PDB entry 8YJL | electron microscopy, 3.51 A resolution | chains E and D of the 8 polymer chains in the assembly

Chain E:
Molecule: parent strand
Source organism: Homo sapiens
Sequence (28 nucleotides; numbered 0 to 27; the number before each row is that of its first residue; numbering starts at 0):
     0 ATTATATTTT AAAAAATATA AATTAAAA

Chain D:
Name: Flap endonuclease 1
Source organism: Homo sapiens
Notes: EC 3.1.-.-
UniProtKB: P39748 (FEN1_HUMAN); residue numbers follow UniProt; this construct covers 1-380
Amino-acid sequence (380 residues; row label = number of the first residue in the row):
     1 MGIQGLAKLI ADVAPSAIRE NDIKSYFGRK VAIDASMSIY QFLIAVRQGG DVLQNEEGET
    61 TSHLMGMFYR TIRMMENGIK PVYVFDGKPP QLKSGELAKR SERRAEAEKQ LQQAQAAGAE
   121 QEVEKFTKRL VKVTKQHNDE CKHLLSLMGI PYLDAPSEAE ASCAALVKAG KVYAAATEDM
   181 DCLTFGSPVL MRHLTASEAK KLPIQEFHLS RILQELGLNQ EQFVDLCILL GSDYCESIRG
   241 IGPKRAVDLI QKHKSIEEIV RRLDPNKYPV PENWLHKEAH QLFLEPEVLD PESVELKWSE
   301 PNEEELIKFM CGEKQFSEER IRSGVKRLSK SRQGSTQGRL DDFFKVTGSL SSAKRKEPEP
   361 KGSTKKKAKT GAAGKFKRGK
Not modelled in the structure: 1-2, 354-380
Curated features (UniProtKB/Swiss-Prot):
  - region: Thr336 to Phe344 (Interaction with PCNA)
  - binding site (Mg(2+)): Asp34, Asp86, Glu158, Glu160, Asp179, Asp181, Asp233
  - binding site (DNA): Arg47, Arg70, Glu158, Gly231, Asp233
  - modified residue: Arg19 (Symmetric dimethylarginine), Lys80 (N6-acetyllysine), Arg100 (Symmetric dimethylarginine), Arg104 (Symmetric dimethylarginine), Ser187 (Phosphoserine), Arg192 (Symmetric dimethylarginine), Ser197 (Phosphoserine), Ser255 (Phosphoserine), Ser293 (Phosphoserine), Ser335 (Phosphoserine), Thr336 (Phosphothreonine), Lys354 (N6-acetyllysine), Thr364 (Phosphothreonine), Lys375 (N6-acetyllysine), Lys377 (N6-acetyllysine), Lys380 (N6-acetyllysine)

Interface between chain E and chain D:
Pairs across the interface (35; chain E residue first):
  DA3(E) - Lys244(D)  salt bridge to the phosphate
  DT4(E) - Gly242(D)  hydrogen bond to the phosphate
  DT4(E) - Pro243(D)  phosphate contact
  DT4(E) - Lys244(D)  phosphate contact
  DT4(E) - Arg245(D)  salt bridge to the phosphate
  DA5(E) - Arg239(D)  phosphate contact
  DA5(E) - Ile241(D)  phosphate contact
  DA5(E) - Gly242(D)  phosphate contact
  DT6(E) - Arg239(D)  salt bridge to the phosphate
  DT9(E) - Lys125(D)  salt bridge to the phosphate
  DT9(E) - Arg129(D)  salt bridge to the phosphate
  DA10(E) - Lys125(D)  phosphate contact
  DA10(E) - Arg129(D)  base contact
  DA11(E) - Gln41(D)  base contact
  DA11(E) - Ile44(D)  base contact
  DA11(E) - Ala45(D)  sugar contact
  DA11(E) - Lys128(D)  salt bridge to the phosphate
  DA12(E) - Phe42(D)  phosphate contact
  DA12(E) - Ala45(D)  base contact
  DA12(E) - Val46(D)  base contact
  DA12(E) - Arg70(D)  phosphate contact
  DA12(E) - Leu202(D)  phosphate contact
  DA13(E) - Phe42(D)  phosphate contact
  DA13(E) - Tyr69(D)  phosphate contact
  DA13(E) - Arg70(D)  salt bridge to the phosphate
  DA13(E) - Thr195(D)  phosphate contact
  DA13(E) - Ala196(D)  hydrogen bond to the phosphate
  DA13(E) - Ser197(D)  phosphate contact
  DA13(E) - Glu198(D)  phosphate contact
  DA14(E) - Tyr69(D)  sugar contact
  DA14(E) - Arg73(D)  salt bridge to the phosphate
  DA14(E) - Ala196(D)  phosphate contact
  DA14(E) - Ser197(D)  phosphate contact
  DA14(E) - Arg320(D)  sugar contact
  DA15(E) - Arg320(D)  salt bridge to the phosphate
Other interface residues (no listed pair), chain D (29 interface residues in all): Met37, Arg47, Gly66, Ile238, Gly240, Arg327

Summary:
Chain E and chain D form an interface of 11 and 29 residues respectively, with 2 hydrogen bonds and 9 salt
bridges. Among the polar pairs are DT4(E)-Gly242(D), DA13(E)-Ala196(D) and DA3(E)-Lys244(D). UniProt lists 7
Mg2+-binding residues and 5 DNA-binding residues on chain D.
Here chain E is parent strand and chain D is Flap endonuclease 1, both from Homo sapiens. Entry 8YJL
(Structure of the human endogenous PCNA-FEN1 complex - State B) was determined by electron microscopy (same
publication as 8YJH, 8YJQ, 8YJR, 8YJS, 8YJU, 8YJV, 8YJW and 8YJZ).
